Entry 6W9A (X-ray diffraction, 2.30 A resolution); this record covers chains A and B.

[Chain A]
Protein: Ubiquitin-conjugating enzyme E2 E2
Source organism: Homo sapiens
Notes: EC 2.3.2.23
UniProt: Q96LR5 (UB2E2_HUMAN); residues 30-201 here = UniProt positions 30-201
Sequence (177 residues; each row starts with the number of its first residue):
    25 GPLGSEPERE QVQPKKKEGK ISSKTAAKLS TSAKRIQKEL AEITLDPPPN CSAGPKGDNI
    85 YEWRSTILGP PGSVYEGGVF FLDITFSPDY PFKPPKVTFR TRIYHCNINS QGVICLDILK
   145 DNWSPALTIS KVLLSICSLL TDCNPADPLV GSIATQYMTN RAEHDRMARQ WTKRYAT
Unresolved in the structure: 25-47
Construct notes: expression tag (25-29)
Curated features (UniProtKB/Swiss-Prot):
  - active site: Cys139 (Glycyl thioester intermediate)

[Chain B]
Protein: E3 ubiquitin-protein ligase RLIM
Source organism: Homo sapiens
Notes: EC 2.3.2.27
UniProt: Q9NVW2 (RNF12_HUMAN); numbering as in UniProt (aligned over 530-623)
Sequence (98 residues; each row starts with the number of its first residue):
   526 GPLGSLAQFF LLNEDDDDQP RGLTKEQIDN LAMRSFGEND ALKTCSVCIT EYTEGNKLRK
   586 LPCSHEYHVH CIDRWLSENS TCPICRRAVL ASGNRESV
Unresolved in the structure: 526-545, 616-623
Construct notes: expression tag (526-529)
Curated features (UniProtKB/Swiss-Prot):
  - zinc finger: Cys570 to Arg611 (RING-type)
  - motif: Glu621 to Val623 (PDZ-binding)
  - natural variant: Pro587 (P587R: In TOKAS), Arg599 (R599C: In TOKAS)
Ion coordination: Zn2+ site 1: Cys570, Cys573, His593, Cys596; Zn2+ site 2: Cys588, His590, Cys607, Cys610

[Interface between chain A and chain B]
Contacting residue pairs (21):
  Lys52(A) - Arg599(B)
  Thr55(A) - Arg599(B)
  Lys58(A) - Cys573(B)
  Arg59(A) - Val572(B)
  Lys62(A) - Ile574(B)
  Lys62(A) - Thr575(B)
  Asp113(A) - Arg599(B)  salt bridge
  Pro115(A) - Val572(B)
  Phe116(A) - Val572(B)  hydrophobic
  Phe116(A) - Cys596(B)
  Phe116(A) - Arg599(B)
  Phe116(A) - Trp600(B)
  Asn146(A) - Arg611(B)  hydrogen bond (backbone-side chain)
  Trp147(A) - Trp600(B)
  Ser148(A) - Pro608(B)  hydrogen bond (side chain-backbone)
  Ser148(A) - Arg611(B)
  Pro149(A) - Ser571(B)
  Pro149(A) - Val572(B)
  Pro149(A) - Trp600(B)
  Pro149(A) - Pro608(B)  hydrophobic
  Ala150(A) - Ser571(B)
Interface residues without a listed pair, chain A (17 interface residues in all): Pro112, Ile142, Leu151, Thr152
Interface residues without a listed pair, chain B (11 interface residues in all): Ile609

[Summary]
17 residues of chain A face 11 of chain B across their interface; the contacts include 2 hydrogen bonds and 1
salt bridge. Polar pairs include Asp113(A)-Arg599(B), Asn146(A)-Arg611(B) and Ser148(A)-Pro608(B). From
UniProt: active-site residue Cys139(A) on chain A.
Here chain A is Ubiquitin-conjugating enzyme E2 E2 and chain B is E3 ubiquitin-protein ligase RLIM, both from
Homo sapiens. Entry 6W9A (RNF12 RING domain in complex with Ube2e2) was determined by X-ray diffraction
together with 6W7Z from the same study.
